PDB entry 4EQ2 | X-ray diffraction, 2.50 A resolution | chain A

# Chain A
Name: Interferon gamma receptor 1
Source organism: Gallus gallus
UniProtKB: B4XN22 (B4XN22_CHICK); residues -2 to 210 here correspond to UniProt positions 25-237 (UniProt number = residue number + 27)
Chain sequence (218 residues; row label = number of the first residue in the row; numbers below 1 keep their minus sign (Met-7 is residue -7)):
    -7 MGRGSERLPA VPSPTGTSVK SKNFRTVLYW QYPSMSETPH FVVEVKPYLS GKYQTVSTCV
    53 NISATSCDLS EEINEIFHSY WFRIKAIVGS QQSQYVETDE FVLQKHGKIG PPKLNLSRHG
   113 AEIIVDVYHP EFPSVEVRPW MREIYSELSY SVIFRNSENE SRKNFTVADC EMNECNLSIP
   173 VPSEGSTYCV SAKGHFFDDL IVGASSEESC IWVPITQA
Not modelled in the structure: -7 to 1, 208-210
Construct notes: expression tag (-7 to -3)
Disulfides: Cys51-Cys59, Cys162-Cys167, Cys181-Cys202
Reported in the primary citation:
  - mutagenesis - S42A, K44A, W73A, E89A, T158A, V159A: unchanged binding to chIFN-y
  - conformationally variable residues (loop rearrangement): Thr158, Val159, Asp191
  - mutagenesis - L41A, H70A, E92A, F189A, D191A: abolished binding to chIFN-y

# Overview
From the paper: L41A, H70A and E92A, among others, abolish binding to chIFN-y; conformational variability at
Thr158, Val159 and Asp191; 11 substitutions were tested in all.
Chain A is Interferon gamma receptor 1 (Gallus gallus); the structure, Crystal Structure Analysis of Chicken
Interferon Gamma Receptor Alpha Chain, was determined by X-ray diffraction, deposited together with 4EQ3.
